PDB entry 7EW4 | electron microscopy, 3.20 A resolution | chains B and S of the 5 polymer chains in the assembly

== Chain B ==
Name: Guanine nucleotide-binding protein G(I)/G(S)/G(T) subunit beta-1
From: Homo sapiens
Reference sequence: P62873 (GBB1_HUMAN); numbering as in UniProt (aligned over 2-340)
Amino-acid sequence (356 residues; numbered -15 to 340; the number before each row is that of its first residue; numbers below 1 keep their minus sign (Met-15 is residue -15)):
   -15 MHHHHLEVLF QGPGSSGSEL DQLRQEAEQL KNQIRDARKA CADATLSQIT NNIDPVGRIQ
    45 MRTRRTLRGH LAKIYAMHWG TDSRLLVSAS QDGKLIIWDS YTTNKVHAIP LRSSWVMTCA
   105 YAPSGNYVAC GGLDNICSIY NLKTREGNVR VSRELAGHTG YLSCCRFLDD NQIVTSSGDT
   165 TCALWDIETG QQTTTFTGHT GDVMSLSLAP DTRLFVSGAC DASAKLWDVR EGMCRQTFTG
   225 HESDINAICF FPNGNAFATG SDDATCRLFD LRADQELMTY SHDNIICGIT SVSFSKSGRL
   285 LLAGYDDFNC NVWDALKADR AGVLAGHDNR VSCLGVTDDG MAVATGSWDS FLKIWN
Disordered / not traced: -15 to 0
Sequence notes: initiating methionine (-15); expression tag (-14 to 1)
Curated features (UniProtKB/Swiss-Prot):
  - modified residue: Ser2 (N-acetylserine), His266 (Phosphohistidine)
  - natural variant: Leu30 (L30F: In MRD42; uncertain significance), Arg52 (R52G: In MRD42), Gly64 (G64V: In MRD42), Asp76 (D76E: In MRD42; D76G: In MRD42), Gly77 (G77S: In MRD42), Lys78 (K78R: In MRD42), Ile80 (I80N: In MRD42; I80T: In MRD42), His91 (H91R: In MRD42; uncertain significance), Ala92 (A92T: In MRD42), Pro94 (P94S: In MRD42), Leu95 (L95P: In MRD42), Arg96 (R96L: In MRD42), 5 further natural variant entries in UniProt

== Chain S ==
Name: scFV16
From: Homo sapiens
Notes: antibody fragment or engineered binder
Amino-acid sequence (266 residues; row label = number of the first residue in the row):
     1 DVQLVESGGG LVQPGGSRKL SCSASGFAFS SFGMHWVRQA PEKGLEWVAY ISSGSGTIYY
    61 ADTVKGRFTI SRDDPKNTLF LQMTSLRSED TAMYYCVRSI YYYGSSPFDF WGQGTTLTVS
   121 SGGGGSGGGG SGGGGSDIVM TQATSSVPVT PGESVSISCR SSKSLLHSNG NTYLYWFLQR
   181 PGQSPQLLIY RMSNLASGVP DRFSGSGSGT AFTLTISRLE AEDVGVYYCM QHLEYPLTFG
   241 AGTKLELKAA AENLYFQGHH HHHHHH
Disordered / not traced: 1, 122-135, 248-266
Disulfide bonds: Cys159-Cys229

== Interface between chain B and chain S ==
Contacting residue pairs - 12 pairs, chain B then chain S:
  Arg68(B) with Tyr103(S)
  Leu69(B) with Tyr103(S), hydrophobic
  Asp83(B) with Tyr103(S)
  Val90(B) with Tyr102(S), hydrophobic
  Arg129(B) with Val2(S); Arg98(S), hydrogen bond (backbone-side chain); Phe110(S)
  Glu130(B) with Gly26(S); Phe27(S)
  Gly131(B) with Ala28(S); Ser31(S); Phe32(S)
Other interface residues (no listed pair), chain B (10 interface residues in all): Asp66, His91, Asn132

== In short ==
The chain B/chain S interface involves 10 residues from each chain, with 1 hydrogen bond. The hydrogen-bonded
pair is Arg129(B)-Arg98(S).
Chain B is Guanine nucleotide-binding protein G(I)/G(S)/G(T) subunit beta-1 and chain S is scFV16, both from
Homo sapiens; the structure, Cryo-EM structure of CYM-5541-bound Sphingosine 1-phosphate receptor 3 in complex
with Gi protein, was determined by electron microscopy together with 7EW2 and 7EW3 from the same study.
